5L77 - chain A; structure by X-ray diffraction, 1.24 A resolution.

# Chain A
Name: beta-glucuronidase
Organism: Acidobacterium capsulatum
UniProt: C1F2K5 (C1F2K5_ACIC5); residues 1-475 here = UniProt positions 1-475
Amino-acid sequence (495 residues; row label = number of the first residue in the row; numbers below 1 keep their minus sign (Met-19 is residue -19)):
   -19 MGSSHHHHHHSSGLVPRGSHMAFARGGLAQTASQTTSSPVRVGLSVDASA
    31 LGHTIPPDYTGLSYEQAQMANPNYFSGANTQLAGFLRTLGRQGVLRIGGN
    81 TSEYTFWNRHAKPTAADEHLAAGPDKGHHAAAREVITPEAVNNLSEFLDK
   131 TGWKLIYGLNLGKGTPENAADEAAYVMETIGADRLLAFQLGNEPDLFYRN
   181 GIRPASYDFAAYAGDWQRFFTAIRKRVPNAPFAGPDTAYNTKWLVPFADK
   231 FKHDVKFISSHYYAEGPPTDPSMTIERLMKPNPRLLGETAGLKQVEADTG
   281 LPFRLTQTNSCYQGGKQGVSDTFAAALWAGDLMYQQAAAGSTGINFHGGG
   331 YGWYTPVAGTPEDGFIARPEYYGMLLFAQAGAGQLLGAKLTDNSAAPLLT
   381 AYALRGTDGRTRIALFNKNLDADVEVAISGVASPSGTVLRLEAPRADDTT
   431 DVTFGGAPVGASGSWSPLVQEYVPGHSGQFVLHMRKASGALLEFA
Unresolved in the structure: -19 to 17
Differences from the reference sequence: initiating methionine (-19); expression tag (-18 to 0); engineered mutation Gln287 (Glu in C1F2K5)
Small-molecule neighbours: GUX ((1R,2S,3R,4S,5S,6R)-7-[8-[(azanylidene-{4}-azanylidene)amino]octyl]-3,4,5-tris(oxidanyl)-7-azabicyclo[4.1.0]heptane-2-carboxylic acid): Glu45, Gly79, Asn80, Pro104, Asp105, Asn172, Glu173, Leu176, Arg179, Ala218, Tyr219, Tyr243, Pro247, Pro248, Gln287, Cys291, Tyr292, Gln293, Gly294, His327, Tyr334
Reported in the primary citation:
  - mutagenesis - E287Q: abolished catalytic activity (proposed by the authors, not directly observed)

# In short
Ligands of chain A: compound GUX. From the paper: E287Q abolishes catalytic activity.
Chain A is beta-glucuronidase (Acidobacterium capsulatum); the structure, A glycoside hydrolase mutant with an
unreacted activity based probe bound, was determined by X-ray diffraction together with 5L9Y, 5L9Z and 5G0Q
from the same study.
